PDB entry 7OOD | electron microscopy, 3.40 A resolution | chains 3 and i of the 31 polymer chains in the assembly

[Chain 3]
Molecule: 23S ribosomal RNA
Organism: Mycoplasma pneumoniae (strain ATCC 29342 / M129)
Sequence (2907 nucleotides; each row starts with the number of its first residue):
     1 UACAAUAAGU UACUAAGGGC UUAUGGUGGA UGCCUUGGCA CUAAUAGGCG AUGAAGGACG
    61 UGUUAACCUG CGAUAAGCUU CGGGUAGGUG GUAAGAACCU CAGAUCCGGA GAUUUCCGAA
   121 UGGAGCAAUC CGGUAGUUGG AAACAGCUAU CAUUAAUUGA UGAAUAAAUA GUCAAUUAAA
   181 GCAAUACGUG GUGAAGUGAA ACAUCUCAGU AGCCACAGGA AAAGAAAACG AAUGUGAUUC
   241 CGUGUGUAGU GGCGAGCGAA AGCGGAACAG GCCAAACUUA UCAUUAGAUA GGGGUUGUAG
   301 GGCUUGCAAU GUGGACUUGA AAACGAUAGA AGAAGCUGUU GGAAAGCAGC GCGCAAAAGG
   361 GUGAUAGCCC CGUAUUUGAA AUUGUUUUCA UACCUAGCGA GAUCCCUGAG UAGCUCGGAA
   421 AACGUUAUUU UGAGUGAAUC UGCCCAGACC AUUGGGUAAG CCUAAAUACU AAUUAGUGAC
   481 CGAUAGCGAA ACAGUACCGU GAGGGAAAGG UGAAAAGAAC CCAGAGAUGG GAGUGAAAUA
   541 GAUUCUGAAA CCAUAUGCCU ACAACGUGUC AGAGCACAUU AAUGUGUGAU GGCGUGCGUU
   601 UUGAAGUAUG AGCCGGCGAG UUAUGAUAGC AAGCGUUAGU UAACCAGGAG AUGGGGAGCU
   661 GUAGCGAAAG CGAGUUUUAA AAGAGCGUUU GUUUGUUAUU AUAGACCCGA AACGGGUUGA
   721 GCUAGUCAUG AGCAGGUUGA AGGUUGAGUA ACAUCAACUG GAGGACCGAA CCGACUCUCG
   781 UUGAAACGAU AGCGGAUGAC UUGUGAUUAG GGGUGAAAUU CCAAUCGAAA UCCGUGAUAG
   841 CUGGUUCUCG UCGAAAUAGC UUUAAGGCUA GCGUGAGAUC ACAAAUAAGU GGAGGUAAAG
   901 CUACUGAAUG UAUGAUGGCG CCACCUAGGC GUACUGAAUA CAAUUAAACU CUGAAUGCCA
   961 UUUAUUUUAU UCUCGCAGUC AGACAGUGGG GGAUAAGCUU CAUUGUCAAG AGGGGAAGAG
  1021 CCCAGAUCAU UAAAUAAGGU CCCCAAAAUA UACUAAGUGG AAAAGGAUGU GAAAGUGCUA
  1081 AAACAGCAAG GAUGUUGGCU UAGAAGCAGC CAUCGUUUAA AGAGUGCGUA ACAGCUCACU
  1141 UGUCGAGUGU UUUUGCGCCG AAGAUGUAAC GGGGCUAAGU AUAUUACCGA AUUUAUGGAU
  1201 AAGAUUUAUA UCUUGUGGUA GACGAGCGUU GUAUUGGAGU UGAAGUCAAA GCGUGAGCAU
  1261 UGGUGGAUCC AAUACAAGUG AGAAUGCCGG CAUGAGUAAC GCUUGGGAGU GAGAAUCUCC
  1321 CAAACCGAUU GACUAAGGUU UCCUGGACCA GGGUCGUCCU UCCAGGGUUA GUCUGGACCU
  1381 AAGCUGAGGC UGAAAAGCGU AGGCGAUGGA CAACAGGUUA AUAUUCCUGU ACUUACAGUU
  1441 AGACUGAUGG AGUGACAAAG AAGGUUUUCC ACCCCCAUAA UUGGAUUUGG GGAUAAAUCA
  1501 UAAGGUGGUA CAAUAGGCAA AUCCGUUGUG CAUAACAUUG AGUGAUGAUG UCGAGUGAAU
  1561 GAGUGAUCAA GUAGCGAAGG UGGUAUUAAU CAUGCUUUCA AGAAAAGCUU CUAGGGUUAA
  1621 UCUAGCUGUA ACCAGUACCG AGAACGAACA CACGUAGUCA AGGAGAGGAU CCUAAGGUUA
  1681 GCGAGUGAAC UAUAGCCAAG GAACUCUGCA AAUUAACCCC GUAAGUUAGC GAGAAGGGGU
  1741 GCUUAUGUAA AAGUAAGCCG CAGUGAAGAA CGAGGGGGGA CUGUUUAACU AAAACACAAC
  1801 UCUAUGCCAA ACCGUAAGGU GAUGUAUAUG GGGUGACACC UGCCCAGUGC UGGAAGGUUA
  1861 AAGAAGGAGG UUAGCGCAAG CGAAGCUUUU AACUGAAGCC CCAGUGAACG GCGGCCGUAA
  1921 CUAUAACGGU CCUAAGGUAG CGAAAUUCCU AGUCGGGUAA AUUCCGUCCC GCUUGAAUGG
  1981 UGUAACCAUC UCUUGACUGU CUCGGCUAUA GACUCGGUGA AAUCCAGGUA CGGGUGAAGA
  2041 CACCCGUUAG GCGCAACGGG ACGGAAAGAC CCCGUGAAGC UUUACUGUAG CUUAAUAUUG
  2101 AUCAGGACAU UAUCAUGUAG AGAAUAGGUA GGAGCAAUCG AUGCAAGUUC GCUAGGACUU
  2161 GUUGAUGCGA AAGGUGGAAU ACUACCCUUG GUUGUGUGCU GUUCUAAUUG GUAACUGUUA
  2221 UCCAGUUUCA AGACAGUGUU AGGUGGGCAG UUUGACUGGG GCGGUCGCCU CCUAAAAGGU
  2281 AACGGAGGCG UACAAAGGUA CCUUCAGUAC GGUUGGAAAU CGUAUGUAGA GUGUAAUGGU
  2341 GUAAGGGUGC UUGACUGUGA GACAUACAGG UCGAACAGGU GAGAAAUCAG GUCAUAGUGA
  2401 UCCGGUGGUC CAGUAUGGAA UGGCCAUCGC UCAACGGAUA AAAGCUACUC CGGGGAUAAC
  2461 AGGCUGAUAC UGCCCAAGAG UUCAUAUCGA CGGCAGUGUU UGGCACCUCG AUGUCGACUC
  2521 AUCUCAUCCU CGAGCUGAAG CAGGUUCGAA GGGUUCGGCU GUUCGCCGAU UAAAGAGAUA
  2581 CGUGAGUUGG GUUCAAACCG UCGUGAGACA GGUUGGUCCC UAUCUAUUGU GCCCGUAGGA
  2641 AGAUUGAAGA GUGUUGCUUC UAGUACGAGA GGACCGAAGC GAGGACACCU CUUAUGCUCC
  2701 AGUUGUAGCG CCAGCUGCAC CGCUGGGUAG UAACGUGUCU AUUAGAUAAA CGCUGAAAGC
  2761 AUCUAAGUGU GAAACUAUCU CAAAGAUUAA UCUUCCCAUU UCGCAAGAAA GUAAGAGCCG
  2821 UCAAAGACGA UGACGUUGAU AGGUUACAGG UGUAAGCAUA GUGAUAUGUU GAGCUGAGUA
  2881 AUACUAAUUG CUCGAGGACU UAUUGGA
Not modelled in the structure: 1-7, 1560-1569, 2803-2806, 2901-2907
Bound ions: Mg2+ site 1 near G447 (its only coordinating residue here); Mg2+ site 2 near U600 (its only coordinating residue here); Mg2+ site 3: U609, A2511; Mg2+ site 4 near U781 (its only coordinating residue here); Mg2+ site 5 near A898 (its only coordinating residue here); Mg2+ site 6: A1295, U2623; Mg2+ site 7: A1298, C2013; Mg2+ site 8: A1298, A1299, A2012; Mg2+ site 9 near G1642 (its only coordinating residue here); Mg2+ site 10 near A1656 (its only coordinating residue here); Mg2+ site 11 near U1670 (its only coordinating residue here); Mg2+ site 12 near G1835 (its only coordinating residue here); 5 more Mg2+ sites not listed; 1 more K+ sites not listed
Small-molecule neighbours: chloramphenicol (CLM): G2068, A2459, C2460, A2511, U2512, G2513, U2514

[Chain i]
Molecule: 50S ribosomal protein L13
Organism: Mycoplasma pneumoniae (strain ATCC 29342 / M129)
UniProtKB: P75178 (RL13_MYCPN); numbering as in UniProt (aligned over 1-146)
Chain sequence (146 residues; numbered 1 to 146; the number before each row is that of its first residue):
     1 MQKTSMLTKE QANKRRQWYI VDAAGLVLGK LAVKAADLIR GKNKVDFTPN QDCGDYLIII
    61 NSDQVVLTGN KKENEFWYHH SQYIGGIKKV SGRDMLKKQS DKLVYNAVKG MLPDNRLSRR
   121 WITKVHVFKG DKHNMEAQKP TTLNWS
Not modelled in the structure: 1-2

[How chain 3 and chain i interact]
Pairs across the interface - 86 pairs, chain 3 then chain i:
  A8(3) with Met135(i), sugar contact; Gln138(i), base contact
  U10(3) with Tyr56(i), sugar contact
  C562(3) with Arg120(i), sugar contact
  A563(3) with Arg116(i), hydrogen bond to the phosphate; Arg119(i), salt bridge to the phosphate
  A564(3) with Arg116(i), salt bridge to the phosphate; Arg119(i), salt bridge to the phosphate
  A571(3) with Asn50(i), base contact
  G572(3) with Met6(i), phosphate contact; Lys9(i), sugar contact; Gln11(i), hydrogen bond to the sugar
  A573(3) with Gln11(i), sugar contact
  U583(3) with Lys3(i), base contact
  A589(3) with Gln51(i), base contact
  U590(3) with Asn50(i), hydrogen bond to the base; Arg116(i), salt bridge to the phosphate; Leu117(i), sugar contact
  G591(3) with Pro49(i), sugar contact; Asn50(i), sugar contact; Asn115(i), hydrogen bond to the phosphate; Arg116(i), hydrogen bond to the phosphate; Leu117(i), sugar contact
  G592(3) with Asn115(i), hydrogen bond to the phosphate
  U1031(3) with Thr4(i), sugar contact; Ser5(i), base contact; Met6(i), base contact; Leu7(i), hydrogen bond to the base
  A1032(3) with Thr4(i), phosphate contact
  C1041(3) with Val33(i), base contact
  C1042(3) with Val33(i), sugar contact; Asp37(i), sugar contact; Lys42(i), phosphate contact; Met111(i), hydrogen bond to the sugar
  C1043(3) with Arg40(i), salt bridge to the phosphate; Lys42(i), salt bridge to the phosphate; Met111(i), sugar contact; Leu112(i), sugar contact; Pro113(i), sugar contact
  C1044(3) with Pro113(i), phosphate contact
  A1045(3) with Lys42(i), salt bridge to the phosphate
  G1057(3) with Lys71(i), hydrogen bond to the base; Asn74(i), hydrogen bond to the phosphate; Glu75(i), base contact
  G1166(3) with His80(i), hydrogen bond to the base; Gln82(i), base contact; Ile84(i), phosphate contact; Gly85(i), hydrogen bond to the phosphate; Ile87(i), sugar contact
  U1167(3) with Tyr78(i), sugar contact
  G1172(3) with Gly110(i), base contact
  G1173(3) with Val33(i), base contact; Ala107(i), hydrogen bond to the sugar; Gly110(i), sugar contact; Met111(i), hydrogen bond to the sugar
  G1174(3) with Gly29(i), hydrogen bond to the phosphate; Trp77(i), hydrogen bond to the phosphate; Ala107(i), phosphate contact
  C1175(3) with Leu28(i), phosphate contact; Gly29(i), hydrogen bond to the phosphate; Lys71(i), salt bridge to the phosphate
  U1176(3) with Lys30(i), phosphate contact; Thr68(i), hydrogen bond to the phosphate; Lys71(i), salt bridge to the phosphate
  A1178(3) with Gly29(i), base contact; Lys30(i), base contact
  C2031(3) with Gln82(i), sugar contact
  G2046(3) with Asp114(i), phosphate contact
  U2048(3) with His79(i), salt bridge to the phosphate; Gln82(i), sugar contact
  A2049(3) with Arg119(i), base contact
  U2522(3) with Ile84(i), sugar contact
  C2523(3) with Ile84(i), sugar contact
  A2648(3) with Gln99(i), phosphate contact
  G2649(3) with His79(i), salt bridge to the phosphate; Ser81(i), phosphate contact; Lys88(i), phosphate contact
  A2650(3) with Ser81(i), hydrogen bond to the phosphate; Tyr83(i), sugar contact; Gly86(i), phosphate contact
  U2776(3) with Lys88(i), phosphate contact
  A2777(3) with Lys88(i), salt bridge to the phosphate
  U2787(3) with Arg120(i), sugar contact
  U2788(3) with Tyr105(i), base contact; Arg120(i), salt bridge to the phosphate; Thr123(i), sugar contact
Also at the interface, not in a pair above, chain 3 (50 interface residues in all): G9, U1165, A1168, U2047, U2628, A2647, A2746, U2747
Also at the interface, not in a pair above, chain i (59 interface residues in all): Ala12, Arg16, Val27, Ala36, Gly69, Arg93, Lys102, Asn106, Lys109

[Overview]
50 residues of chain 3 face 59 of chain i across their interface, with 19 hydrogen bonds and 13 salt bridges.
Among the polar pairs are U590(3)-Asn50(i), U1031(3)-Leu7(i) and G1057(3)-Lys71(i). Chain 3 binds
chloramphenicol. U609(3) and A2511(3) coordinate Mg2+ site 3.
Chain 3 is 23S ribosomal RNA and chain i is 50S ribosomal protein L13, both from Mycoplasma pneumoniae (strain
ATCC 29342 / M129); the structure, Mycoplasma pneumoniae 50S subunit of ribosomes in chloramphenicol-treated
cells, was determined by electron microscopy (same publication as 7OOC, 7P6Z, 7PAH, 7PAI, 7PAJ, 7PAK and 23
further entries).
